PDB entry 3O8D | X-ray diffraction, 2.05 A resolution | chains A and B

Chain A (and B):
Protein: HCV NS3 protease/helicase
Source organism: Hepatitis C virus subtype 1b
Notes: EC 3.4.21.98, 3.6.1.15, 3.6.4.13; chain B of this document is another copy of the same molecule, construct and numbering; everything in this record applies to it too
Reference sequence: Q99AU2 (Q99AU2_9HEPC); residues 3-631 here correspond to UniProt positions 1029-1657 (UniProt number = residue number + 1026)
Chain sequence (666 residues; each row starts with the number of its first residue; note: 2 numbers in that range are skipped by the numbering (no residue carries them; nothing is unmodelled there); numbers below 1 keep their minus sign (Met-36 is residue -36)):
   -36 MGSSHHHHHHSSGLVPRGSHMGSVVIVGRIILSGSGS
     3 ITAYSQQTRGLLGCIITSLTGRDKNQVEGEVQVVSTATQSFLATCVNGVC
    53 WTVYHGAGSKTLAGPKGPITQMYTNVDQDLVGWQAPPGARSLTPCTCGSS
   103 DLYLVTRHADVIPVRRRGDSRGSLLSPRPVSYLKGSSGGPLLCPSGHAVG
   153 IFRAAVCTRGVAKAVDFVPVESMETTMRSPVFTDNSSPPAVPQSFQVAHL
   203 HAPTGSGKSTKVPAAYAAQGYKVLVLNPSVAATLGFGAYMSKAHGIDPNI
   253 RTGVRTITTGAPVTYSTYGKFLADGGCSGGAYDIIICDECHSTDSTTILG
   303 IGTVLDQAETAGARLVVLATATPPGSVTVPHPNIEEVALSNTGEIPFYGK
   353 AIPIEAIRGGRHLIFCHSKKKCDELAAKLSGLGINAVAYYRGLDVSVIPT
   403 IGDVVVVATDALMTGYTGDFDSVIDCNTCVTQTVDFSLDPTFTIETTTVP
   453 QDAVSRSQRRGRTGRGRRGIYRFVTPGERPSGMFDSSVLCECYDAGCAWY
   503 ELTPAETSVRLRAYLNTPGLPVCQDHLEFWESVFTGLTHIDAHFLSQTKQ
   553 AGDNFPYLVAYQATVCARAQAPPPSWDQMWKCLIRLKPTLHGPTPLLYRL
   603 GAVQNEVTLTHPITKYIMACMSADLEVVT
Unresolved in the structure: -36 to -16
Differences from the reference sequence: expression tag (-36 to 0)
Cystine bridges: Cys97-Cys145
Metal / ion sites: Mg2+: Ser211, Glu291 (together with ADP)
Residues lining bound ligands: ADP / beryllium trifluoride: Pro205, Thr206, Gly207, Ser208, Gly209, Lys210, Ser211, Thr212, Gly237, Phe238, Tyr241, Glu291, Ala323, Gly417, Thr419, Gln460, Arg464, Arg467, Gly468
What the authors report for this chain:
  - binding site for the ligand ADP: Gly207 to Thr212, Tyr241, Thr419
  - Mg2+ coordination: Ser211, Glu291
  - binding site for beryllium trifluoride: Lys210, Gln460, Arg464, Arg467
  - conformationally variable residues: Arg464, Arg467
  - catalytic residues: Glu291, Gln460, Arg464, Arg467 (proposed by the authors, not directly observed)
  - mutagenesis - T269A, T411A: decreased binding to ssRNA (citing earlier work)
  - mutagenesis - T269A, T411A: abolished catalytic activity (helicase activity) (citing earlier work)

How chain A and chain B interact:
Contacting residue pairs (35):
  Tyr6(A) - Pro348(B)  hydrophobic
  Ser7(A) - Gly351(B)
  Gln8(A) - Gly351(B)
  Gln9(A) - Asn343(B)  hydrogen bond (backbone-side chain)
  Gln9(A) - Gly351(B)  hydrogen bond (backbone-backbone)
  Gln9(A) - Lys352(B)  hydrogen bond (backbone-side chain)
  Leu13(A) - Ile17(B)  hydrophobic
  Leu13(A) - Leu21(B)  hydrophobic
  Leu14(A) - Ile18(B)  hydrophobic
  Leu14(A) - Leu21(B)
  Ile17(A) - Leu13(B)  hydrophobic
  Ile17(A) - Ile17(B)  hydrophobic
  Ile17(A) - Ile18(B)  hydrophobic
  Ile18(A) - Ile18(B)  hydrophobic
  Ala39(A) - Leu13(B)  hydrophobic
  Val163(A) - Val605(B)
  Asn343(A) - Gln9(B)  hydrogen bond (side chain-backbone)
  Pro348(A) - Tyr6(B)  hydrophobic
  Gly351(A) - Ser7(B)
  Gly351(A) - Gln8(B)
  Gly351(A) - Gln9(B)  hydrogen bond (backbone-backbone)
  Lys352(A) - Gln9(B)  hydrogen bond (side chain-backbone)
  Ser439(A) - Asp441(B)
  Leu440(A) - Asp441(B)
  Leu440(A) - Arg601(B)
  Asp441(A) - Ser439(B)
  Asp441(A) - Leu440(B)
  Val605(A) - Arg161(B)
  Val605(A) - Val163(B)
  Gln606(A) - Pro129(B)
  Gln606(A) - Arg161(B)  hydrogen bond (backbone-side chain)
  Asn607(A) - Arg161(B)  hydrogen bond (backbone-side chain)
  Glu608(A) - Arg161(B)
  Thr612(A) - Thr612(B)
  Met620(A) - Leu611(B)  hydrophobic
Other interface residues (no listed pair), chain A (31 interface residues in all): Thr10, Leu21, Pro129, Pro131, Arg601, Ala604, Leu611, Lys617
Other interface residues (no listed pair), chain B (28 interface residues in all): Thr22, Ala39, Pro131, Ala604, Gln606, Met620

Summary:
Chain A and chain B form an interface of 31 and 28 residues respectively; the contacts include 8 hydrogen
bonds. Polar contacts include Gln9(A)-Asn343(B), Gln9(A)-Lys352(B) and Gln606(A)-Arg161(B). Chain A binds ADP
/ beryllium trifluoride. From the paper: catalytic residues Glu291(A), Gln460(A) and Arg464(A) among others;
T269A and T411A of chain A reduce binding to ssRNA.
Chain A and chain B are both HCV NS3 protease/helicase (Hepatitis C virus subtype 1b); the structure,
Visualizing ATP-dependent RNA Translocation by the NS3 Helicase from HCV, was determined by X-ray diffraction
(same publication as 3O8B, 3O8C and 3O8R).
